3HOU - chains B and 3 of the 15 polymer chains in the assembly; structure by X-ray diffraction, 3.20 A resolution.

# Chain B
Protein: DNA-directed RNA polymerase II subunit RPB2
Source organism: Saccharomyces cerevisiae
Notes: EC 2.7.7.6
UniProtKB: P08518 (RPB2_YEAST); residues 1-1224 here = UniProt positions 1-1224
Sequence (1224 residues; numbered 1 to 1224; the number before each row is that of its first residue):
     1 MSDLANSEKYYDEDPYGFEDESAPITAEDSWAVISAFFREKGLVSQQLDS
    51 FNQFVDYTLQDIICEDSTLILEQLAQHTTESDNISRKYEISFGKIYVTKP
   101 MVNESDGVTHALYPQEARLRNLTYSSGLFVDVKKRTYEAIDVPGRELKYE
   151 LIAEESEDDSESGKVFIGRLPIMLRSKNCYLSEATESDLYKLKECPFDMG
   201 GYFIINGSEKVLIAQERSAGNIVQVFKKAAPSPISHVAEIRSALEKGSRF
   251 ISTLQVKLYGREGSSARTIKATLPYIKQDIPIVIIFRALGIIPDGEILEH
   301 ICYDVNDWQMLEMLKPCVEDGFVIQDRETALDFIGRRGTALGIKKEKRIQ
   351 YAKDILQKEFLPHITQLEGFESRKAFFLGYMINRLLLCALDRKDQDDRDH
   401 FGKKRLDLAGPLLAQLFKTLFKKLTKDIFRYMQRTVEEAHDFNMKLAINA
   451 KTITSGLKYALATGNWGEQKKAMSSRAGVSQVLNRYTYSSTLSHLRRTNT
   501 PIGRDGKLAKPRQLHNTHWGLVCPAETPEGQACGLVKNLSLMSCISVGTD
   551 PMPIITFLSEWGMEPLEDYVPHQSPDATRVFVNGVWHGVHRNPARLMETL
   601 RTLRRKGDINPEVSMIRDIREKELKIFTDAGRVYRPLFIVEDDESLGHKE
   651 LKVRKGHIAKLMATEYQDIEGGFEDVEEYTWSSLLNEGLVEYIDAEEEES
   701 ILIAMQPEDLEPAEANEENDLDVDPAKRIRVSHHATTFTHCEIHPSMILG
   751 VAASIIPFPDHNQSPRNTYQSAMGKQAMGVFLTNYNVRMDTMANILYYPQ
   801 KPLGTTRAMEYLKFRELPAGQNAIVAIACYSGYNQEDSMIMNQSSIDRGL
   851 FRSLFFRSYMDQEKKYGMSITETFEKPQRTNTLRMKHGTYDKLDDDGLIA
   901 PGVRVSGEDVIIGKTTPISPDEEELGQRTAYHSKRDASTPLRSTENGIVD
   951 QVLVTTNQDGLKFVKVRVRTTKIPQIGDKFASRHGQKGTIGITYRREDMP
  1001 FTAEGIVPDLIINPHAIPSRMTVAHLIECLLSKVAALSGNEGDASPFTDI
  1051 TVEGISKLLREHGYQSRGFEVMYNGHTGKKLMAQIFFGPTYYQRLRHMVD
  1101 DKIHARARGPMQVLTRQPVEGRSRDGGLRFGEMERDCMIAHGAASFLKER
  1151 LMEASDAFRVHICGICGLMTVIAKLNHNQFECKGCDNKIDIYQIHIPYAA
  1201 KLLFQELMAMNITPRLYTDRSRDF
Unresolved in the structure: 1-19, 71-89, 135-163, 337-344, 438-445, 471, 503-507, 669-677, 716-721, 881-883, 920-932
Ion coordination: Zn2+: Cys1163, Cys1166, Cys1182, Cys1185

# Chain 3
Molecule: 17-nt RNA strand
Sequence (17 nucleotides; each row starts with the number of its first residue; numbers below 1 keep their minus sign (U-6 is residue -6)):
    -6 UGCAUUUCGACCAGGCU
Unresolved in the structure: -6 to -1

# Chain B / chain 3 interface
Residue-residue contacts - 11 pairs, chain B then chain 3:
  Ala477(B) - A6(3)  sugar contact
  Gln481(B) - G7(3)  sugar contact
  Gln776(B) - C9(3)  sugar contact
  Arg884(B) - U0(3)  base contact
  Lys979(B) - C9(3)  phosphate contact
  Lys979(B) - U10(3)  salt bridge to the phosphate
  His1097(B) - C9(3)  sugar contact
  Pro1110(B) - C1(3)  phosphate contact
  Gln1112(B) - G2(3)  hydrogen bond to the phosphate
  Val1113(B) - C1(3)  sugar contact
  Arg1124(B) - G2(3)  salt bridge to the phosphate
Interface residues without a listed pair, chain B (14 interface residues in all): Gly478, Ala772, Met1111, Val1119
Interface residues without a listed pair, chain 3 (8 interface residues in all): C5

# Overview
The interface between chain B and chain 3 involves 14 residues on one side and 8 on the other, with 1 hydrogen
bond and 2 salt bridges. Among the polar pairs are Gln1112(B)-G2(3), Lys979(B)-U10(3) and Arg1124(B)-G2(3).
Cys1163(B), Cys1166(B), Cys1182(B) and Cys1185(B) form the Zn2+ site.
Chain B is DNA-directed RNA polymerase II subunit RPB2 (Saccharomyces cerevisiae) and chain 3 is a 17-nt RNA
strand; the structure, Complete RNA polymerase II elongation complex I with a T-U mismatch, was determined by
X-ray diffraction (same publication as 3HOV, 3HOW, 3HOX, 3HOY and 3HOZ).
